Entry 9HLJ (X-ray diffraction, 2.54 A resolution); this record covers chains E and A of the 5 polymer chains in the assembly.

[Chain E]
Protein: GV37-TCR beta chain
Source organism: Homo sapiens
Sequence (246 residues; each row starts with the number of its first residue):
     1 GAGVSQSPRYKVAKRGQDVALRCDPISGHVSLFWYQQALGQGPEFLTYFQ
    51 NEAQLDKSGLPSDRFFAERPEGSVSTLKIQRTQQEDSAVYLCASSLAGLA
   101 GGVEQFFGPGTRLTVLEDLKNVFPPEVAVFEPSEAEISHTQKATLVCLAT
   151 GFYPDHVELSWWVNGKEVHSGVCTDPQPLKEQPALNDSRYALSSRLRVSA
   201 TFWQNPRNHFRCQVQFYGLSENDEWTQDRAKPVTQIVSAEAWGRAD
Disordered / not traced: 245-246
Cystine bridges: Cys23-Cys92, Cys147-Cys212

[Chain A]
Protein: MHC class I antigen
Source organism: Homo sapiens
UniProt: A0A3S6RG30 (A0A3S6RG30_HUMAN); residues 2-342 here correspond to UniProt positions 26-366 (UniProt number = residue number + 24)
Sequence (342 residues; row label = number of the first residue in the row):
     1 GSHSMRYFYTAVSRPGRGEPRFIAVGYVDDTQFVRFDSDAASPRGEPRAP
    51 WVEQEGPEYWDRETQKYKRQAQADRVSLRNLRGYYNQSEAGSHTLQRMYG
   101 CDLGPDGRLLRGYDQSAYDGKDYIALNEDLRSWTAADTAAQITQRKWEAA
   151 REAEQWRAYLEGTCVEWLRRYLENGKETLQRAEHPKTHVTHHPVSDHEAT
   201 LRCWALGFYPAEITLTWQRDGEDQTQDTELVETRPAGDGTFQKWAAVVVP
   251 SGEEQRYTCHVQHEGLPEPLTLRWEPSSQPTIPIVGIVAGLAVLAVLAVL
   301 GAVMAVVMCRRKSSGGKGGSCSQAASSNSAQGSDESLIACKA
Disordered / not traced: 277-342
Construct notes: expression tag (1)
Cystine bridges: Cys101-Cys164, Cys203-Cys259

[How chain E and chain A interact]
Pairs across the interface (18):
  Tyr48(E) - Arg69(A)
  Glu52(E) - Arg79(A)  salt bridge
  Ala53(E) - Val76(A)  hydrophobic
  Ala53(E) - Arg79(A)
  Gln54(E) - Gln72(A)
  Leu55(E) - Arg69(A)
  Leu55(E) - Gln72(A)
  Leu55(E) - Ala73(A)
  Asp56(E) - Gln65(A)  hydrogen bond
  Asp56(E) - Arg69(A)  salt bridge
  Ser58(E) - Gln65(A)  hydrogen bond
  Leu96(E) - Ala149(A)  hydrophobic
  Ala97(E) - Ala150(A)
  Ala100(E) - Ala150(A)
  Ala100(E) - Gln155(A)
  Gly101(E) - Arg151(A)  hydrogen bond (backbone-side chain)
  Gly102(E) - Arg151(A)
  Val103(E) - Ala149(A)
Also at the interface, not in a pair above, chain E (16 interface residues in all): Phe45, Gln50, Asn51
Also at the interface, not in a pair above, chain A (11 interface residues in all): Lys68
From the paper, about this interface:
  - pairs named by the authors: Tyr48(E)-Arg69(A), Glu52(E)-Arg79(A), Ala53(E)-Val76(A), Ala53(E)-Arg79(A), Gln54(E)-Gln72(A), Leu55(E)-Arg69(A), Leu55(E)-Gln72(A), Leu55(E)-Ala73(A), Asp56(E)-Arg69(A), Asp56(E)-Gln65(A), Ser58(E)-Gln65(A), Leu96(E)-Ala149(A), Ala97(E)-Ala150(A), Ala100(E)-Ala150(A), Ala100(E)-Gln155(A), Gly101(E)-Arg151(A), Gly102(E)-Arg151(A), Val103(E)-Ala149(A)

[Summary]
16 residues of chain E and 11 residues of chain A are in contact; the contacts include 3 hydrogen bonds and 2
salt bridges. Polar contacts include Glu52(E)-Arg79(A), Asp56(E)-Arg69(A) and Asp56(E)-Gln65(A). The paper
describes contacts between Tyr48(E) and Arg69(A), Glu52(E) and Arg79(A) and Ala53(E) and Val76(A) among
others.
Here chain E is GV37-TCR beta chain and chain A is MHC class I antigen, both from Homo sapiens. Entry 9HLJ
(Crystal structure of GV37-TCR in complex with HLA-C*12:02 with KAYNVTQAF (KF9), a 9-mer epitope from
SARS-CoV-2 ...) was determined by X-ray diffraction, deposited together with 9F13.
